Entry 2CNK (X-ray diffraction, 1.75 A resolution); this record covers chains A and B of the 3 polymer chains in the assembly.

Chain A:
Name: Caspase-3 P17 subunit
From: Homo sapiens
Notes: EC 3.4.22.-; fragment: alpha subunit, residues 29-175
UniProtKB: P42574 (CASP3_HUMAN); residue numbers follow UniProt; this construct covers 29-175
Amino-acid sequence (147 residues; each row starts with the number of its first residue):
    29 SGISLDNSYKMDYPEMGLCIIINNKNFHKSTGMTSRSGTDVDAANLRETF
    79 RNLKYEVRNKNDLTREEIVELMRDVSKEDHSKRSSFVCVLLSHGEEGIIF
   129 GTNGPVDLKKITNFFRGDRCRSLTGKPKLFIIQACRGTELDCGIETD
Unresolved in the structure: 175
Curated features (UniProtKB/Swiss-Prot):
  - active site: His121, Cys163
  - modified residue: Cys163 (S-nitrosocysteine)
  - mutagenesis: Asp175 (D175A: In P3-D3A mutant; abolished cleavage and activation, leading to prevent thiol protease activity; when associated with A-9 and A-28)

Chain B:
Name: Caspase-3 P12 subunit
From: Homo sapiens
Notes: fragment: beta subunit, residues 176-277
UniProtKB: P42574 (CASP3_HUMAN); numbering as in UniProt (aligned over 176-277)
Amino-acid sequence (103 residues; each row starts with the number of its first residue):
   175 ASGVDDDMACHKIPVEADFLYAYSTAPGYYSWRNSKDGSWFIQSLCAMLK
   225 QYADKLEFMHILTRVNRKVATEFESFSFDATFHAKKQIPCIVSMLTKELY
   275 FYH
Curated features (UniProtKB/Swiss-Prot):
  - modified residue: Arg207 (Microbial infection: ADP-riboxanated arginine)
  - mutagenesis: Arg207 (R207A: Abolished ADP-riboxanation by C.violaceum CopC)

Interface between chain A and chain B:
Pairs across the interface (105):
  Asp34(A) - Lys271(B)
  Asn35(A) - Lys271(B)
  Asn35(A) - Glu272(B)  hydrogen bond (backbone-backbone)
  Ser36(A) - Lys271(B)
  Ser36(A) - Glu272(B)
  Ser36(A) - Tyr274(B)
  Tyr37(A) - Asp192(B)  hydrogen bond
  Tyr37(A) - Leu269(B)
  Tyr37(A) - Thr270(B)  hydrogen bond (side chain-backbone)
  Tyr37(A) - Lys271(B)
  Tyr37(A) - Glu272(B)  hydrogen bond (backbone-backbone)
  Tyr37(A) - Leu273(B)  hydrophobic
  Met39(A) - Leu273(B)  hydrophobic
  Met39(A) - Tyr274(B)
  Asp40(A) - His277(B)
  Met44(A) - Phe275(B)
  Arg64(A) - Arg207(B)
  Ser65(A) - Arg207(B)  hydrogen bond (backbone-side chain)
  Ser65(A) - Asn208(B)
  Ser65(A) - Ser209(B)
  Gly66(A) - Ser209(B)  hydrogen bond (backbone-backbone)
  Gly66(A) - Gly212(B)
  Val69(A) - Lys210(B)
  Val69(A) - Asp211(B)
  Asp70(A) - Gly212(B)
  Asp70(A) - Ser213(B)  hydrogen bond
  Asp70(A) - Ile216(B)
  Asn73(A) - Cys220(B)
  Leu74(A) - Ile216(B)  hydrophobic
  Leu74(A) - Cys220(B)  hydrophobic
  Thr77(A) - Cys220(B)  hydrogen bond
  Thr77(A) - Leu223(B)
  Thr77(A) - Lys224(B)
  Phe78(A) - Leu223(B)  hydrophobic
  Leu81(A) - Ala227(B)  hydrophobic
  Tyr83(A) - Phe275(B)
  Leu119(A) - Ile216(B)  hydrophobic
  Glu124(A) - Pro201(B)
  Glu124(A) - Gly202(B)  hydrogen bond (side chain-backbone)
  Lys137(A) - Glu190(B)  salt bridge
  Thr140(A) - Phe193(B)
  Thr140(A) - Tyr195(B)
  Phe143(A) - Phe193(B)
  Arg144(A) - Val189(B)
  Arg144(A) - Glu190(B)
  Arg144(A) - Phe193(B)
  Gly145(A) - Val189(B)  hydrogen bond (backbone-backbone)
  Asp146(A) - Val189(B)
  Thr152(A) - Ile187(B)
  Gly153(A) - Asp192(B)
  Lys154(A) - Asp192(B)
  Pro155(A) - Asp192(B)
  Pro155(A) - Leu273(B)  hydrophobic
  Lys156(A) - Ala191(B)
  Lys156(A) - Asp192(B)  hydrogen bond (backbone-backbone)
  Lys156(A) - Phe193(B)
  Lys156(A) - Leu194(B)  hydrogen bond (backbone-backbone)
  Leu157(A) - Leu194(B)
  Leu157(A) - Phe232(B)  hydrophobic
  Leu157(A) - Leu273(B)  hydrophobic
  Phe158(A) - Phe193(B)  hydrophobic
  Phe158(A) - Leu194(B)  hydrogen bond (backbone-backbone)
  Phe158(A) - Tyr195(B)
  Phe158(A) - Ala196(B)  hydrogen bond (backbone-backbone)
  Ile159(A) - Ala196(B)
  Ile159(A) - Phe215(B)  hydrophobic
  Ile159(A) - Leu219(B)  hydrophobic
  Ile160(A) - Ala196(B)  hydrogen bond (backbone-backbone)
  Ile160(A) - Tyr197(B)  hydrophobic
  Ile160(A) - Ser198(B)  hydrogen bond (backbone-backbone)
  Gln161(A) - Ser198(B)  hydrogen bond
  Gln161(A) - Ser205(B)  hydrogen bond
  Gln161(A) - Trp206(B)
  Gln161(A) - Ser213(B)  hydrogen bond
  Gln161(A) - Phe215(B)
  Ala162(A) - Ser198(B)
  Ala162(A) - Ser205(B)
  Cys163(A) - Tyr203(B)
  Cys163(A) - Tyr204(B)  hydrophobic
  Cys163(A) - Ser205(B)
  Arg164(A) - Tyr197(B)
  Arg164(A) - Thr199(B)  hydrogen bond (side chain-backbone)
  Arg164(A) - Ala200(B)
  Arg164(A) - Pro201(B)
  Arg164(A) - Gly202(B)  hydrogen bond (backbone-backbone)
  Arg164(A) - Tyr203(B)  hydrogen bond (backbone-backbone)
  Arg164(A) - Cys264(B)
  Gly165(A) - Gly202(B)
  Gly165(A) - Tyr203(B)  hydrogen bond (backbone-backbone)
  Gly165(A) - Tyr204(B)
  Thr166(A) - Gly202(B)  hydrogen bond (backbone-backbone)
  Thr166(A) - Tyr204(B)
  Glu167(A) - Gly202(B)  hydrogen bond (backbone-backbone)
  Glu167(A) - Tyr203(B)
  Glu167(A) - Tyr204(B)  hydrogen bond (backbone-backbone)
  Leu168(A) - Tyr203(B)
  Leu168(A) - Tyr204(B)  hydrophobic
  Leu168(A) - Trp206(B)  hydrophobic
  Leu168(A) - Thr255(B)
  Leu168(A) - Lys259(B)
  Asp169(A) - Tyr203(B)
  Asp169(A) - Lys259(B)
  Asp169(A) - Lys260(B)  hydrogen bond (backbone-backbone)
  Cys170(A) - Lys259(B)  hydrogen bond
  Gly171(A) - Lys260(B)
Interface residues without a listed pair, chain A (50 interface residues in all): Thr67, His121, Leu136, Asn141
Interface residues without a listed pair, chain B (49 interface residues in all): Gln217, Phe256, Ala258

In short:
50 residues of chain A and 49 residues of chain B are in contact; the contacts include 28 hydrogen bonds and 1
salt bridge. Among the polar pairs are Lys137(A)-Glu190(B), Tyr37(A)-Asp192(B) and Tyr37(A)-Thr270(B).
Chain A is Caspase-3 P17 subunit and chain B is Caspase-3 P12 subunit, both from Homo sapiens; the structure,
Crystal structures of caspase-3 in complex with aza-peptide epoxide inhibitors, was determined by X-ray
diffraction (same publication as 2CNL, 2CNN, 2CNO and 2CDR).
